6RE0 - chains 1 and 6 of the 31 polymer chains in the assembly; structure by electron microscopy, 3.60 A resolution.

# Chain 1
Name: ATP synthase associated protein ASA1
Source organism: Polytomella sp. Pringsheim 198.80
Reference sequence: Q85JD5 (Q85JD5_9CHLO); residues 1-618 here = UniProt positions 1-618
Amino-acid sequence (618 residues; numbered 1 to 618; the number before each row is that of its first residue):
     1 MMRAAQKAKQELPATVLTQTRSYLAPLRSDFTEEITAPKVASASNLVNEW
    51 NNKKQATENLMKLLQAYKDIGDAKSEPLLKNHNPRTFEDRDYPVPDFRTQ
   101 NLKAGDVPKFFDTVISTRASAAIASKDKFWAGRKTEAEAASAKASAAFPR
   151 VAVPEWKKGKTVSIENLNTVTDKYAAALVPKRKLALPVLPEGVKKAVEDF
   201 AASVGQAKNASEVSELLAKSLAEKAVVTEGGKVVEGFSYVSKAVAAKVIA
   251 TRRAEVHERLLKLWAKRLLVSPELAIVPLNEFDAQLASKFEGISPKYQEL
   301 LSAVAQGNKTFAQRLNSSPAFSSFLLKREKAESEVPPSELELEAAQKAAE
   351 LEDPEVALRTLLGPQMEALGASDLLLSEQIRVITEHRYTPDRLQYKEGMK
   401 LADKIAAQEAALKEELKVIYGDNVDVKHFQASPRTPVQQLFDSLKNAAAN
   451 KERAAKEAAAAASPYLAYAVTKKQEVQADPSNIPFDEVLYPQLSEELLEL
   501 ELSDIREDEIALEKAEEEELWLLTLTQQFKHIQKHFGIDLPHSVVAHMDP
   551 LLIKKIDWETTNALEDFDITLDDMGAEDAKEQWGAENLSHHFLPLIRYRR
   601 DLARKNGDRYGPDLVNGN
Disordered / not traced: 1-22, 618

# Chain 6
Name: Mitochondrial ATP synthase subunit ASA6
Source organism: Polytomella sp. Pringsheim 198.80
Reference sequence: D7P897 (D7P897_9CHLO); residues 1-151 here = UniProt positions 1-151
Amino-acid sequence (151 residues; numbered 1 to 151; the number before each row is that of its first residue):
     1 MMLRTLTRSSAVAGQAVRLFKTSAAAAEGNSVAGIIKSVNETSGANLLSS
    51 LKTIKAQAAPIYPAAASSTGYSTQAKIALFGALSWILYRADGQSKAHEWI
   101 VDLNLNVLQAAWLISFSSLIPFRAVYFAFRGMAPATASTLNGLKTFSSIS
   151 L
Disordered / not traced: 1-27

# Interface between chain 1 and chain 6
Residue-residue contacts - 78 pairs, chain 1 then chain 6:
  Glu258(1) - Gly44(6)  hydrogen bond (side chain-backbone)
  Leu261(1) - Leu47(6)  hydrophobic
  Lys262(1) - Val39(6)
  Lys262(1) - Asn40(6)  hydrogen bond (side chain-backbone)
  Lys262(1) - Thr42(6)
  Trp264(1) - Leu151(6)  hydrophobic
  Ala265(1) - Leu51(6)  hydrophobic
  Lys266(1) - Val39(6)
  Lys266(1) - Asn40(6)  hydrogen bond
  Arg267(1) - Ser150(6)  hydrogen bond (side chain-backbone)
  Leu269(1) - Ile35(6)  hydrophobic
  Leu269(1) - Leu51(6)
  Leu269(1) - Ile54(6)  hydrophobic
  Leu269(1) - Lys55(6)
  Val270(1) - Ile35(6)  hydrophobic
  Pro272(1) - Lys55(6)
  Glu273(1) - Thr145(6)  hydrogen bond
  Leu274(1) - Ile149(6)  hydrophobic
  Phe282(1) - Phe146(6)  hydrophobic
  Phe282(1) - Ile149(6)  hydrophobic
  Phe282(1) - Leu151(6)  hydrophobic
  Phe290(1) - Lys144(6)
  Phe290(1) - Phe146(6)  hydrophobic
  Phe290(1) - Ser147(6)
  Ile293(1) - Phe146(6)  hydrophobic
  Gln298(1) - Lys144(6)
  Gln298(1) - Phe146(6)
  Leu301(1) - Thr145(6)
  Leu301(1) - Phe146(6)  hydrophobic
  Phe311(1) - Arg130(6)
  Leu315(1) - Tyr126(6)
  Leu315(1) - Phe127(6)  hydrophobic
  Ala320(1) - Tyr126(6)
  Phe321(1) - Tyr126(6)  hydrophobic
  Phe321(1) - Phe127(6)  hydrophobic
  Leu325(1) - Phe122(6)  hydrophobic
  Leu326(1) - Phe122(6)
  Leu326(1) - Arg123(6)
  Glu329(1) - Arg123(6)  salt bridge
  Lys330(1) - Arg123(6)
  Ser333(1) - Arg123(6)
  Glu334(1) - Arg123(6)  salt bridge
  Glu334(1) - Phe127(6)
  Glu352(1) - Lys55(6)
  Asp353(1) - Lys52(6)  salt bridge
  Pro354(1) - Leu51(6)  hydrophobic
  Glu355(1) - Leu48(6)
  Glu355(1) - Lys52(6)
  Leu358(1) - Leu48(6)  hydrophobic
  Leu358(1) - Leu51(6)  hydrophobic
  Arg359(1) - Leu48(6)
  Met366(1) - Leu48(6)  hydrophobic
  Ala515(1) - Leu151(6)
  Glu519(1) - Ile36(6)
  Glu519(1) - Ser150(6)
  Leu520(1) - Val32(6)  hydrophobic
  Leu520(1) - Ala33(6)
  Leu522(1) - Ser150(6)
  Leu523(1) - Val32(6)  hydrophobic
  Thr524(1) - Asn30(6)  hydrogen bond
  Thr524(1) - Val32(6)
  Leu525(1) - Leu143(6)
  Thr526(1) - Leu143(6)
  Thr526(1) - Ser148(6)
  Gln527(1) - Ser31(6)
  Gln527(1) - Val32(6)
  Gln527(1) - Ala58(6)
  Phe529(1) - Leu140(6)  hydrophobic
  Phe529(1) - Gly142(6)
  Phe529(1) - Leu143(6)  hydrophobic
  His531(1) - Pro60(6)
  His531(1) - Tyr62(6)
  Ile532(1) - Leu140(6)  hydrophobic
  Gln533(1) - Leu140(6)  hydrogen bond (side chain-backbone)
  Lys534(1) - Tyr62(6)  hydrogen bond
  His535(1) - Tyr62(6)  hydrogen bond
  Phe536(1) - Ala135(6)
  Gly537(1) - Arg130(6)  hydrogen bond (backbone-side chain)
Also at the interface, not in a pair above, chain 1 (58 interface residues in all): Leu268, Gln285, Leu286, Ala331, Val335, Leu351, Ile538
Also at the interface, not in a pair above, chain 6 (39 interface residues in all): Ala124, Thr136, Asn141

# In short
Chain 1 and chain 6 form an interface of 58 and 39 residues respectively, with 10 hydrogen bonds and 3 salt
bridges. Among the polar pairs are Glu329(1)-Arg123(6), Glu334(1)-Arg123(6) and Asp353(1)-Lys52(6).
Chain 1 is ATP synthase associated protein ASA1 and chain 6 is Mitochondrial ATP synthase subunit ASA6, both
from Polytomella sp. Pringsheim 198.80; the structure, Cryo-EM structure of Polytomella F-ATP synthase, Rotary
substate 2A, monomer-masked refinement, was determined by electron microscopy (same publication as 6RD4, 6RD5,
6RD6, 6RD7, 6RD8, 6RD9 and 46 further entries).
